PDB entry 4NZV | X-ray diffraction, 1.90 A resolution | chains A and B

# Chain A (and B)
Molecule: Exonuclease, putative
From: Thermotoga maritima
Notes: chain B of this document is another copy of the same molecule, construct and numbering; everything in this record applies to it too
UniProt: Q9X1X0 (Q9X1X0_THEMA); residues 2-324 here correspond to UniProt positions 1-323 (UniProt number = residue number - 1)
Amino-acid sequence (336 residues; numbered -11 to 324; the number before each row is that of its first residue; numbers below 1 keep their minus sign (Met-11 is residue -11)):
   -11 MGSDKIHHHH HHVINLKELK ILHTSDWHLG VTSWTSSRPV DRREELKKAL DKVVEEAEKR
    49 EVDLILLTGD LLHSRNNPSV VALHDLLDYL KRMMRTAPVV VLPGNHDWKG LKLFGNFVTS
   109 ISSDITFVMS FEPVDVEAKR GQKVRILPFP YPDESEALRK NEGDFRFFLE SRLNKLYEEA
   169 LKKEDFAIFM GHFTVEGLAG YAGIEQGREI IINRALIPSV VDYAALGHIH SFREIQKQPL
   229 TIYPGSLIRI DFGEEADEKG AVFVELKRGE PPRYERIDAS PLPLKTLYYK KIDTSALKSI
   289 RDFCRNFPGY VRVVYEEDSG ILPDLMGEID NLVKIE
Not modelled in the structure: -11 to -5 (chain B: -11 to -3, 145-147)
Construct notes: initiating methionine (-11); expression tag (-10 to 1)
Ion coordination: Mn2+ site 1: Asp14, His16, Asp58, His218; Mn2+ site 2: Asp58, His180, His216
From the paper describing this entry:
  - Mn2+ coordination: Asp58
  - binding site for Mn2+: Asn93 (proposed by the authors, not directly observed)
  - catalytic residues: His61 (citing earlier work)

# Chain A / chain B interface
Residue-residue contacts (22):
  Val68(A) - Lys97(B)
  Leu71(A) - Leu101(B)  hydrophobic
  Leu75(A) - Leu101(B)
  Leu75(A) - Phe105(B)
  Lys79(A) - Ser108(B)
  Met82(A) - Ile109(B)  hydrophobic
  Lys97(A) - Val68(B)
  Leu101(A) - Leu71(B)  hydrophobic
  Leu101(A) - Leu75(B)
  Phe102(A) - Phe102(B)  hydrophobic
  Phe102(A) - Phe105(B)  hydrophobic
  Phe105(A) - Leu75(B)
  Phe105(A) - Phe102(B)  hydrophobic
  Phe105(A) - Val106(B)  hydrophobic
  Val106(A) - Phe105(B)  hydrophobic
  Val106(A) - Val106(B)  hydrophobic
  Val106(A) - Ile109(B)  hydrophobic
  Ser108(A) - Lys79(B)
  Ile109(A) - Met82(B)  hydrophobic
  Ile109(A) - Val106(B)  hydrophobic
  Ile109(A) - Ile109(B)  hydrophobic
  Ile109(A) - Ser110(B)
Interface residues without a listed pair, chain A (15 interface residues in all): His72, Leu78, Ser110
Interface residues without a listed pair, chain B (15 interface residues in all): His72, Leu78

# In short
The chain A/chain B interface involves 15 residues from each chain. The Mn2+ site 1 is built by Asp14(A),
His16(A), Asp58(A) and His218(A). The Mn2+ site 2 is built by Asp58(A), His180(A) and His216(A). From the
paper: the catalytic residue His61(A); a binding site for Mn2+ at Asn93(A).
Both chains are Exonuclease, putative (Thermotoga maritima). Entry 4NZV (DNA Double-Strand Break Repair
Pathway Choice Is Directed by Distinct MRE11 Nuclease Activities) was determined by X-ray diffraction together
with 4O24, 4O43, 4O4K and 4O5G from the same study.
